Entry 8K59 (electron microscopy, 3.50 A resolution); this record covers chains C and J of the 10 polymer chains in the assembly.

== Chain C ==
Name: DNA-directed RNA polymerase subunit beta
From: Escherichia coli K-12
Notes: EC 2.7.7.6
Reference sequence: P0A8V2 (RPOB_ECOLI); residue numbers follow UniProt; this construct covers 3-1342
Amino-acid sequence (1340 residues; each row starts with the number of its first residue):
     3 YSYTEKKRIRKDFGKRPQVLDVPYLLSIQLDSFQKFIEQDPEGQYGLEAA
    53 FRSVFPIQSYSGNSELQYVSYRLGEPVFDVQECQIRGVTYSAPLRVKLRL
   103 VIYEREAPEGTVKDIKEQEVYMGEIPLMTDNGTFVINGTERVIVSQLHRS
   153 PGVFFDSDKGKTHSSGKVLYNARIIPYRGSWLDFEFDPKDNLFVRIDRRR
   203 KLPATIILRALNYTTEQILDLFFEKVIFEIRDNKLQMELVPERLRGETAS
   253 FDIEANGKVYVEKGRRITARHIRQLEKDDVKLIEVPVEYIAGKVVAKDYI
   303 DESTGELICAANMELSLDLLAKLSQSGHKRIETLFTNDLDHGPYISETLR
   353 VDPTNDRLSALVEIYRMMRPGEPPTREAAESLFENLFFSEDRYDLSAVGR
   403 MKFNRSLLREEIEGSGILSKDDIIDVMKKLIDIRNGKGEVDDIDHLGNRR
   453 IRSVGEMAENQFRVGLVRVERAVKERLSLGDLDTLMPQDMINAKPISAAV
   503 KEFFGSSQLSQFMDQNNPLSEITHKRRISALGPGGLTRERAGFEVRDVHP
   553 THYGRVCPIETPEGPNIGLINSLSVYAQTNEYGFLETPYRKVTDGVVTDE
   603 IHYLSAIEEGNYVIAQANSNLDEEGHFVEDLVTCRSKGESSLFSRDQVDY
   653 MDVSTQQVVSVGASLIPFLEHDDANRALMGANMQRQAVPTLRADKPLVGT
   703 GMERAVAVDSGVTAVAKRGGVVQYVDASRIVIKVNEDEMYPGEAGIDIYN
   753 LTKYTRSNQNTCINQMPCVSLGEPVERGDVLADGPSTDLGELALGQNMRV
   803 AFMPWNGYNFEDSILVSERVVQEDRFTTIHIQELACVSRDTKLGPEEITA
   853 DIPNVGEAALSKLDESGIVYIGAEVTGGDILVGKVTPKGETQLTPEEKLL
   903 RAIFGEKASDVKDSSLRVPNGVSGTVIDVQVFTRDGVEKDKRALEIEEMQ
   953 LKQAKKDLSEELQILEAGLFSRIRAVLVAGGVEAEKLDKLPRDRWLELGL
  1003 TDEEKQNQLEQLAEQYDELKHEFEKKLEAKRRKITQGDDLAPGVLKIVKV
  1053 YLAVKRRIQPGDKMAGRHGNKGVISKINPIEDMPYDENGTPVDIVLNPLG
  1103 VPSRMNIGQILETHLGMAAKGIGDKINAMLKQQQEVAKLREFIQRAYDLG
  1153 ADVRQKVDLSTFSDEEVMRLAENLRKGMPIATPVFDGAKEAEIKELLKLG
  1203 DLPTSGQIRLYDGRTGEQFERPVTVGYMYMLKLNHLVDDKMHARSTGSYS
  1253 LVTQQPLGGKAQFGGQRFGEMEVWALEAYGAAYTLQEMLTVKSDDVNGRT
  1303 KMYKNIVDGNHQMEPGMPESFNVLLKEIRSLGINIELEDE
UniProt features mapped onto this chain:
  - modified residue (N6-acetyllysine): Lys1022, Lys1200
  - mutagenesis: Ile561 (I561S: Resistant to antibiotics salinamide A and B), Ile569 (I569S: Resistant to antibiotics salinamide A and B), Ala665 (A665E: Resistant to antibiotics salinamide A and B), Asp675 (D675A/G: Resistant to antibiotics salinamide A and B), Asn677 (N677H/K: Resistant to antibiotics salinamide A and B), Leu680 (L680M: Resistant to antibiotics salinamide A and B), Glu813 (E813K: Disrupts the enzyme's active center)

== Chain J ==
Molecule: 5-nt RNA strand
From: Escherichia coli K-12
Sequence (5 nucleotides; numbered 16 to 20; the number before each row is that of its first residue):
    16 AGGUA

== Chain C / chain J interface ==
Pairs across the interface - 18 pairs, chain C then chain J:
  Gln510(C) - A16(J)  sugar contact
  Gln513(C) - A16(J)  sugar contact
  Gln513(C) - G17(J)  sugar contact
  Arg529(C) - G17(J)  hydrogen bond to the phosphate
  Arg529(C) - G18(J)  salt bridge to the phosphate
  Leu533(C) - G17(J)  phosphate contact
  Arg540(C) - G17(J)  salt bridge to the phosphate
  Pro564(C) - G18(J)  phosphate contact
  Glu565(C) - U19(J)  phosphate contact
  Asn568(C) - G18(J)  hydrogen bond to the phosphate
  Asn684(C) - U19(J)  phosphate contact
  Arg687(C) - G18(J)  salt bridge to the phosphate
  Gln688(C) - G18(J)  hydrogen bond to the sugar
  Gln688(C) - U19(J)  phosphate contact
  Lys1065(C) - U19(J)  phosphate contact
  Lys1073(C) - A20(J)  salt bridge to the phosphate
  His1237(C) - G18(J)  sugar contact
  His1237(C) - U19(J)  hydrogen bond to the sugar
Interface residues without a listed pair, chain C (15 interface residues in all): Ile572

== Overview ==
The interface between chain C and chain J involves 15 residues on one side and 5 on the other; the contacts
include 4 hydrogen bonds and 4 salt bridges. Polar pairs include Gln688(C)-G18(J), His1237(C)-U19(J) and
Arg529(C)-G17(J).
Chain C is DNA-directed RNA polymerase subunit beta and chain J is a 5-nt RNA strand, both from Escherichia
coli K-12; the structure, The cryo-EM map of TIC-TIEA complex, was determined by electron microscopy.
